PDB entry 2I3Q | X-ray diffraction, 2.30 A resolution | chains C and B of the 4 polymer chains in the assembly

# Chain C
Molecule: 24-nt DNA strand
Sequence (24 nucleotides; numbered 501 to 524; the number before each row is that of its first residue):
   501 GCAAAACGACGTGAGTCAGTTTCG
Metal / ion sites: Ca2+ site 1: DA514 (shared with 1 residue of chain A; Gly319(B) of chain B; 1 residue of chain D); Ca2+ site 2: DG515 (shared with 1 residue of chain A; Asp320(B) of chain B; 1 residue of chain D)

# Chain B
Protein: DNA endonuclease I-CreI
Organism: Chlamydomonas reinhardtii
Notes: EC 3.1.-.-
UniProtKB: P05725 (DNE1_CHLRE); residues 301-453 here correspond to UniProt positions 1-153 (UniProt number = residue number - 300)
Chain sequence (153 residues; row label = number of the first residue in the row):
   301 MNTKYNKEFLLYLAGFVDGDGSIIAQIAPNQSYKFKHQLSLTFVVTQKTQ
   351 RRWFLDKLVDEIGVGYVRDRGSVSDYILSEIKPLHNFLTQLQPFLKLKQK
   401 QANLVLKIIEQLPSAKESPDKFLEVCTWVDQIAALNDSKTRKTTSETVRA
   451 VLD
Unresolved in the structure: 301
Sequence notes: engineered mutation Ala328 (Lys28 in P05725), Thr342 (Ala42 in P05725), Val344 (Gln44 in P05725), Glu410 (Trp110 in P05725), Gln411 (Arg111 in P05725)
Metal / ion sites: Ca2+ site 1: Gly319 (shared with 1 residue of chain A; DA514(C) of chain C; 1 residue of chain D); Ca2+ site 2: Asp320 (shared with 1 residue of chain A; DG515(C) of chain C; 1 residue of chain D)
Swiss-Prot annotation at these positions:
  - region (Interaction with DNA): Gln326, Ile327, Pro329 to Gln338, Arg368 to Arg370, Ser438 to Thr443
  - binding site (Mg(2+)): Gly319, Asp320

# Interface between chain C and chain B
Contacting residue pairs (24):
  DG501(C) - Ser332(B)  base contact
  DC502(C) - Ser332(B)  hydrogen bond to the base
  DC502(C) - Tyr333(B)  sugar contact
  DC502(C) - Lys334(B)  hydrogen bond to the phosphate
  DC502(C) - Lys416(B)  hydrogen bond to the phosphate
  DA503(C) - Tyr333(B)  hydrogen bond to the base
  DA503(C) - Gln338(B)  hydrogen bond to the base
  DA503(C) - Lys416(B)  salt bridge to the phosphate
  DA504(C) - Tyr333(B)  base contact
  DA504(C) - Gln338(B)  hydrogen bond to the base
  DA504(C) - Ser379(B)  phosphate contact
  DA504(C) - Glu380(B)  phosphate contact
  DA504(C) - Ile381(B)  hydrogen bond to the phosphate
  DA505(C) - Tyr366(B)  phosphate contact
  DA505(C) - Ser379(B)  phosphate contact
  DC507(C) - Arg368(B)  base contact
  DG508(C) - Arg368(B)  hydrogen bond to the base
  DA509(C) - Arg368(B)  base contact
  DA509(C) - Arg370(B)  base contact
  DC510(C) - Thr440(B)  sugar contact
  DT512(C) - Lys439(B)  hydrogen bond to the phosphate
  DG513(C) - Asp437(B)  phosphate contact
  DG513(C) - Lys439(B)  salt bridge to the phosphate
  DG515(C) - Asp320(B)  phosphate contact
Other interface residues (no listed pair), chain C (14 interface residues in all): DA506, DG511
Other interface residues (no listed pair), chain B (16 interface residues in all): Leu412

# Summary
14 residues of chain C face 16 of chain B across their interface; the contacts include 9 hydrogen bonds and 2
salt bridges. Polar contacts include DC502(C)-Ser332(B), DA503(C)-Tyr333(B) and DA503(C)-Gln338(B). From
UniProt: Mg2+-binding residues Gly319(B) and Asp320(B) on chain B.
Here chain C is a 24-nt DNA strand and chain B is DNA endonuclease I-CreI (Chlamydomonas reinhardtii). Entry
2I3Q (Q44V mutant of Homing Endonuclease I-CreI) was determined by X-ray diffraction, deposited together with
2I3P.
